6YGI - chains B and D of the 6 polymer chains in the assembly; structure by electron microscopy, 3.00 A resolution.

# Chain B (and D)
Molecule: Capsid protein
From: Hepatitis B virus duck/DHBV-16
Notes: chain D of this document is another copy of the same molecule, construct and numbering; everything in this record applies to it too
UniProtKB: P0C6J7 (CAPSD_DHBV1); numbering as in UniProt; present here: 1-77, 123-262
Amino-acid sequence (222 residues; numbered 1 to 262; 40 numbers in that range are skipped by the numbering (no residue carries them; nothing is unmodelled there); the number before each row is that of its first residue):
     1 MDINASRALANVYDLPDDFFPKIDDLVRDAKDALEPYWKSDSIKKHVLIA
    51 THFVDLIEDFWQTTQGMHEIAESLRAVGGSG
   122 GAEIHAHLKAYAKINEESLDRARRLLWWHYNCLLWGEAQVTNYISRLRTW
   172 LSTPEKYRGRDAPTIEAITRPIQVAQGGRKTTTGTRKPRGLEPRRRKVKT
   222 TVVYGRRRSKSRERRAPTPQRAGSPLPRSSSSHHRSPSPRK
Disordered / not traced: 1-2, 194-262 (chain D: 193-262)
Construct notes: linker (78-81, 122); engineered mutation E124 (Arg in P0C6J7)
Swiss-Prot annotation at these positions:
  - region: H254 to P260 (RNA binding)
  - motif: R215 to R233 (Bipartite nuclear localization signal)
  - modified residue (Phosphoserine): S232, S245

# How chain B and chain D interact
Residue-residue contacts (23):
  A159(B) - T190(D)
  N163(B) - A188(D)
  N163(B) - I189(D)
  N163(B) - T190(D)  hydrogen bond (side chain-backbone)
  R167(B) - E187(D)
  R169(B) - D29(D)  salt bridge
  P175(B) - D18(D)
  K177(B) - D18(D)  salt bridge
  K177(B) - W171(D)
  K177(B) - L172(D)
  Y178(B) - P16(D)
  Y178(B) - D18(D)  hydrogen bond
  Y178(B) - F19(D)  hydrophobic
  Y178(B) - L172(D)  hydrophobic
  Y178(B) - A183(D)
  R179(B) - A183(D)
  G180(B) - R181(D)
  G180(B) - D182(D)
  G180(B) - A183(D)
  R181(B) - G180(D)
  R181(B) - R181(D)  hydrogen bond (backbone-side chain)
  D182(B) - R181(D)
  D182(B) - D182(D)
Also at the interface, not in a pair above, chain B (12 interface residues in all): T162
Also at the interface, not in a pair above, chain D (16 interface residues in all): L168, P192

# Overview
12 residues of chain B and 16 residues of chain D are in contact, with 3 hydrogen bonds and 2 salt bridges.
Among the polar pairs are R169(B)-D29(D), K177(B)-D18(D) and N163(B)-T190(D).
Chain B and chain D are both Capsid protein (Hepatitis B virus duck/DHBV-16); the structure, Duck hepatitis B
virus capsid Mutant R124E_delta78-122, was determined by electron microscopy (same publication as 6YGH).
